Entry 6QY3 (electron microscopy, 9.10 A resolution (very low resolution: no residue pairs are listed; an interface is given only as per-side residue counts)); this record covers chains A and B of the 54 polymer chains in the assembly.

# Chain A (and B)
Protein: CRISPR-associated protein Csn2
Source organism: Streptococcus thermophilus
Notes: chain B of this document is another copy of the same molecule, construct and numbering; everything in this record applies to it too
Reference sequence: G3ECR4 (CSN2_STRTR); numbering as in UniProt (aligned over 1-219)
Amino-acid sequence (219 residues; each row starts with the number of its first residue):
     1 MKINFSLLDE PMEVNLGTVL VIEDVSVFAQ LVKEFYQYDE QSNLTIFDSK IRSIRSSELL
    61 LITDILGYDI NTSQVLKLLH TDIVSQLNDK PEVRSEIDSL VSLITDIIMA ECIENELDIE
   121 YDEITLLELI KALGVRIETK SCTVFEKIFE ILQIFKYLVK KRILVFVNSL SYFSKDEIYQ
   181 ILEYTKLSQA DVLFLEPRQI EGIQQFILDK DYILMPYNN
Not modelled in the structure: 219 (chain B: fully traced)
Bound ions: Ca2+ site 1: E123 (shared with 1 residue of chain D); Ca2+ site 2: A132 (shared with 1 residue of chain D)
Swiss-Prot annotation at these positions:
  - binding site (Ca(2+)): E138, E150

# Interface between chain A and chain B
At this resolution (9 A) residue pairs are not listed: 8 residues of chain A and 8 of chain B lie at the interface.

# Summary
The chain A/chain B interface involves 8 residues from each chain. Curated annotation (UniProt) lists
Ca2+-binding residues E138(A) and E150(A) on chain A.
Chain A and chain B are both CRISPR-associated protein Csn2 (Streptococcus thermophilus); the structure,
Segment of the Cas1-Cas2-Csn2-DNA filament complex from the Type II-A CRISPR-Cas system, was determined by
electron microscopy (same publication as 6QXF and 6QXT).
